6SLN - chains A and D of the 6 polymer chains in the assembly; structure by X-ray diffraction, 2.61 A resolution.

Chain A:
Name: RagA protein
Source organism: Porphyromonas gingivalis (strain ATCC BAA-308 / W83)
UniProtKB: Q7MXJ7 (Q7MXJ7_PORGI); residues 21-1017 here = UniProt positions 21-1017
Sequence (997 residues; each row starts with the number of its first residue):
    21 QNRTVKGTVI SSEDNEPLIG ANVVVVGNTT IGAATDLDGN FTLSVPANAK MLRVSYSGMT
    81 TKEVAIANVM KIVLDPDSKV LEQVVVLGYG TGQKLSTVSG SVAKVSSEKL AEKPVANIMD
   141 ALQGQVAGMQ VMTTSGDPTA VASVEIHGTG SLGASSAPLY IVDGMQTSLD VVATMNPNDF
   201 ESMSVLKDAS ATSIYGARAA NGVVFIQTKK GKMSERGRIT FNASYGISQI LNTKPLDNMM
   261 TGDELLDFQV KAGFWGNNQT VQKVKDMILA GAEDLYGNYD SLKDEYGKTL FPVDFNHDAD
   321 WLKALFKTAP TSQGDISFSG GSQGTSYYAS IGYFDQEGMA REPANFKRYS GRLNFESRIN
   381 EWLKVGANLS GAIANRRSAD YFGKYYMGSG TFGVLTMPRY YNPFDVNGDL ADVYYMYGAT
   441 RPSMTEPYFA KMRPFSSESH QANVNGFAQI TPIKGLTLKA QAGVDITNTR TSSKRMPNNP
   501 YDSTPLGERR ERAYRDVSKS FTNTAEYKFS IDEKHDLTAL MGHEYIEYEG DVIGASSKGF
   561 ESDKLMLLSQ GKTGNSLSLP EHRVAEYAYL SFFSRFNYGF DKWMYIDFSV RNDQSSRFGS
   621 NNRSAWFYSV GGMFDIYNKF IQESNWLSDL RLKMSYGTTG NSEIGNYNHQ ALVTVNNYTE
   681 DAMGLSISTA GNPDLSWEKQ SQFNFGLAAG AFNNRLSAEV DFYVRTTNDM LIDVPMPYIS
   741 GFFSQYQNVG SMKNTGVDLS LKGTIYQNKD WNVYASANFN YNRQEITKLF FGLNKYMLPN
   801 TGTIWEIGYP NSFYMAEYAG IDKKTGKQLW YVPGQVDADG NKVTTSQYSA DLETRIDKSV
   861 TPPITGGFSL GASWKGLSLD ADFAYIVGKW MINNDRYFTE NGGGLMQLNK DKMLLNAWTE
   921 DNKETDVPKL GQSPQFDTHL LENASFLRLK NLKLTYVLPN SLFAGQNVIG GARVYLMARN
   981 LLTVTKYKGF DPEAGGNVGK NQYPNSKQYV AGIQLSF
Disordered / not traced: 21-114
Ligand contacts: 1,2-Distearoyl-sn-glycerophosphoethanolamine (3PE): Ala468, Leu478, Lys479, Ala480, Phe521, Asn523, His543, Tyr545, Leu590

Chain D:
Name: Lipoprotein RagB
Source organism: Porphyromonas gingivalis (strain ATCC BAA-308 / W83)
UniProtKB: F5H948 (F5H948_PORGI); residue numbers follow UniProt; this construct covers 20-501
Sequence (488 residues; numbered 20 to 507; the number before each row is that of its first residue):
    20 CELDRDPEGK DFQQPYTSFV QTKQNRDGLY ALLRNTENPR MHFYQELQSD MYCTTITDGN
    80 SLAPFVNWDL GILNDHGRAD EDEVSGIAGY YFVYNRLNQQ ANAFVNNTEA ALQNQVYKNS
   140 TEIANAKSFL AEGKVLQALA IWRLMDRFSF HESVTEVNSG AKDLGVILLK EYNPGYIGPR
   200 ATKAQCYDYI LSRLSEAIEV LPENRESVLY VSRDYAYALR ARIYLALGEY GKAAADAKMV
   260 VDKYPLIGAA DASEFENIYR SDANNPEIIF RGFASATLGS FTATTLNGAA PAGKDIKYNP
   320 SAVPFQWVVD LYENEDFRKS VYIAKVVKKD KGYLVNKFLE DKAYRDVQDK PNLKVGARYF
   380 SVAEVYLILV ESALQTGDTP TAEKYLKALS KARGAEVSVV NMEALQAERT RELIGEGSRL
   440 RDMVRWSIPN NHDAFETQPG LEGFANTTPL KAQAPVGFYA YTWEFPQRDR QTNPQLIKNW
   500 PIHHHHHH
Disordered / not traced: 502-507
Glycans and other covalent adducts: palmitic acid (PLM) linked to Cys20
Differences from the reference sequence: expression tag (502-507)

Chain A / chain D interface:
Pairs across the interface - 160 pairs, chain A then chain D:
  Phe274(A) - Ile75(D)  hydrophobic
  Phe274(A) - Asn465(D)  hydrogen bond (backbone-side chain)
  Trp275(A) - Ile75(D)  hydrophobic
  Trp275(A) - Gly462(D)
  Trp275(A) - Asn465(D)
  Gly276(A) - Asn465(D)
  Asn277(A) - Glu461(D)
  Met287(A) - Gly462(D)
  Tyr437(A) - Ile75(D)  hydrophobic
  Tyr437(A) - Lys347(D)
  Tyr437(A) - Gly462(D)
  Gly438(A) - Asn318(D)  hydrogen bond (backbone-side chain)
  Ala439(A) - Asn318(D)
  Thr440(A) - Lys316(D)
  Thr440(A) - Tyr317(D)
  Arg441(A) - Ala309(D)
  Arg441(A) - Pro310(D)
  Ser503(A) - Pro310(D)
  Ser503(A) - Ala311(D)
  Ser503(A) - Gly312(D)  hydrogen bond (backbone-backbone)
  Pro505(A) - Lys369(D)
  Leu506(A) - Val366(D)  hydrophobic
  Leu506(A) - Lys369(D)
  Tyr545(A) - Cys20(D)  hydrophobic
  Tyr545(A) - Arg24(D)  hydrogen bond
  Glu547(A) - Arg24(D)  salt bridge
  Lys558(A) - Asp365(D)  salt bridge
  Lys572(A) - Val366(D)
  Asn575(A) - Ala295(D)
  Asn575(A) - Thr296(D)
  Asn575(A) - Ala362(D)
  Asn575(A) - Arg364(D)  hydrogen bond (side chain-backbone)
  Asn575(A) - Asp365(D)
  Ser576(A) - Asp365(D)
  Ser576(A) - Val366(D)
  Leu577(A) - Thr296(D)
  Val584(A) - Glu27(D)
  Glu586(A) - Arg24(D)
  Ala588(A) - Leu22(D)  hydrophobic
  Ala588(A) - Arg24(D)
  Leu590(A) - Leu22(D)  hydrophobic
  Gln614(A) - Leu22(D)
  Ser616(A) - Leu22(D)
  Ser616(A) - Arg24(D)
  Ser620(A) - Asp23(D)
  Arg623(A) - Leu22(D)
  Arg623(A) - Asp23(D)  salt bridge
  Tyr667(A) - Arg24(D)
  Tyr667(A) - Asp25(D)
  Tyr667(A) - Pro26(D)
  Gln670(A) - Arg24(D)  hydrogen bond (side chain-backbone)
  Gln670(A) - Asp25(D)  hydrogen bond
  Gln670(A) - Pro26(D)
  Gln670(A) - Phe31(D)
  Ala671(A) - Phe31(D)
  Ala671(A) - Gln32(D)  hydrogen bond (backbone-backbone)
  Leu672(A) - Pro26(D)  hydrophobic
  Leu672(A) - Lys29(D)
  Leu672(A) - Asp30(D)
  Leu672(A) - Gln32(D)  hydrogen bond (backbone-side chain)
  Val673(A) - Lys29(D)
  Val673(A) - Asp30(D)  hydrogen bond (backbone-backbone)
  Val673(A) - Gln32(D)
  Thr674(A) - Gly28(D)  hydrogen bond (side chain-backbone)
  Thr674(A) - Lys29(D)
  Asn676(A) - Asp46(D)
  Asn676(A) - Gly47(D)  hydrogen bond (side chain-backbone)
  Asn676(A) - Ala50(D)
  Asn676(A) - Leu51(D)
  Asn677(A) - Ala50(D)
  Asn677(A) - Arg53(D)  hydrogen bond (backbone-side chain)
  Asn677(A) - Leu297(D)
  Tyr678(A) - Asp46(D)
  Tyr678(A) - Tyr49(D)
  Tyr678(A) - Ala50(D)
  Tyr678(A) - Arg53(D)  hydrogen bond (backbone-side chain)
  Tyr678(A) - Leu228(D)  hydrogen bond (side chain-backbone)
  Tyr678(A) - Tyr229(D)
  Tyr678(A) - Arg290(D)  hydrogen bond (side chain-backbone)
  Tyr678(A) - Gly291(D)
  Tyr678(A) - Phe292(D)  hydrogen bond (side chain-backbone)
  Tyr678(A) - Leu297(D)
  Thr679(A) - Tyr229(D)
  Thr679(A) - Phe292(D)
  Thr679(A) - Leu297(D)
  Glu680(A) - Phe292(D)
  Glu680(A) - Ser294(D)  hydrogen bond
  Glu680(A) - Thr296(D)  hydrogen bond
  Met683(A) - Gln43(D)
  Met683(A) - Asp46(D)
  Gly684(A) - Gln43(D)
  Gly684(A) - Asp46(D)
  Gly684(A) - Gly47(D)
  Leu685(A) - Gln43(D)  hydrogen bond (backbone-backbone)
  Leu685(A) - Asn44(D)
  Leu685(A) - Gly47(D)
  Ser686(A) - Gly47(D)  hydrogen bond (side chain-backbone)
  Ser686(A) - Gln119(D)
  Ile687(A) - Gln32(D)
  Ile687(A) - Gln119(D)  hydrogen bond (backbone-side chain)
  Ile687(A) - Ala122(D)  hydrophobic
  Ile687(A) - Tyr191(D)
  Ser688(A) - Lys29(D)
  Thr689(A) - Gln32(D)  hydrogen bond (backbone-side chain)
  Ala690(A) - Pro193(D)  hydrophobic
  Pro735(A) - Arg487(D)
  Pro735(A) - Thr491(D)
  Met736(A) - Pro193(D)
  Met736(A) - Arg487(D)  hydrogen bond (backbone-side chain)
  Pro737(A) - Ile196(D)  hydrophobic
  Pro737(A) - Asp488(D)
  Pro737(A) - Thr491(D)
  Tyr738(A) - Ala98(D)  hydrogen bond (side chain-backbone)
  Tyr738(A) - Tyr110(D)  hydrophobic
  Tyr738(A) - Phe111(D)  hydrophobic
  Tyr738(A) - Asn114(D)
  Tyr738(A) - Arg487(D)
  Tyr738(A) - Asp488(D)  hydrogen bond (backbone-side chain)
  Ile739(A) - Tyr110(D)
  Ile739(A) - Asn114(D)
  Ile739(A) - Gln118(D)
  Ile739(A) - Ile186(D)  hydrophobic
  Ile739(A) - Tyr195(D)
  Ile739(A) - Asp488(D)
  Ser740(A) - Gln118(D)  hydrogen bond (backbone-side chain)
  Ser740(A) - Pro193(D)
  Gly741(A) - Phe111(D)
  Gly741(A) - Arg115(D)
  Phe742(A) - Phe111(D)
  Phe742(A) - Tyr191(D)
  Phe742(A) - Pro193(D)  hydrophobic
  Phe743(A) - Ala98(D)
  Phe743(A) - Asp99(D)
  Phe743(A) - Glu100(D)
  Phe743(A) - Val103(D)  hydrophobic
  Phe743(A) - Phe111(D)  hydrophobic
  Phe743(A) - Arg487(D)  hydrogen bond (backbone-side chain)
  Phe791(A) - Ile196(D)  hydrophobic
  Phe791(A) - Thr491(D)
  Leu793(A) - Gln490(D)
  Leu793(A) - Pro493(D)  hydrophobic
  Tyr796(A) - Arg487(D)  hydrogen bond
  Tyr796(A) - Gln490(D)
  Tyr796(A) - Thr491(D)
  Met797(A) - Gln486(D)
  Met797(A) - Gln490(D)  hydrogen bond (backbone-side chain)
  Pro799(A) - Gln486(D)
  Pro799(A) - Arg487(D)
  Ala850(A) - Arg489(D)
  Asp851(A) - Ile501(D)
  Tyr897(A) - Ile91(D)
  Gly903(A) - Lys470(D)  hydrogen bond (backbone-side chain)
  Leu905(A) - Gly78(D)
  Leu905(A) - Asn79(D)
  Gln907(A) - Ile75(D)  hydrogen bond (side chain-backbone)
  Gln907(A) - Thr76(D)  hydrogen bond (side chain-backbone)
  Gln907(A) - Asp77(D)  hydrogen bond (side chain-backbone)
  Gly931(A) - Lys470(D)
  Ser933(A) - Asp88(D)
  Gln935(A) - Gly90(D)
Also at the interface, not in a pair above, chain A (79 interface residues in all): Gly273, Gln279, Thr504, Tyr587, Tyr589, Ser615, Ala682, Lys795, Gln932
Also at the interface, not in a pair above, chain D (86 interface residues in all): Leu48, Asn93, Ala107, Leu188, Gly197, Phe463, Thr466, Pro485

Summary:
Chain A and chain D form an interface of 79 and 86 residues respectively; the contacts include 34 hydrogen
bonds and 3 salt bridges. Polar pairs include Glu547(A)-Arg24(D), Lys558(A)-Asp365(D) and Arg623(A)-Asp23(D).
Ligands of chain A: 1,2-Distearoyl-sn-glycerophosphoethanolamine. Palmitic acid is covalently linked to
Cys20(D).
Chain A is RagA protein and chain D is Lipoprotein RagB, both from Porphyromonas gingivalis (strain ATCC
BAA-308 / W83); the structure, Structure of the RagAB peptide transporter, was determined by X-ray diffraction
(same publication as 6SLI, 6SLJ, 6SM3, 6SML and 6SMQ).
